PDB entry 5X8P | electron microscopy, 3.40 A resolution | chains D and A of the 58 polymer chains in the assembly

Chain D:
Molecule: protein L3
From: Spinacia oleracea
UniProt: A0A0K9QEC7 (A0A0K9QEC7_SPIOL); residues 85-305 here = UniProt positions 85-305
Chain sequence (221 residues; row label = number of the first residue in the row):
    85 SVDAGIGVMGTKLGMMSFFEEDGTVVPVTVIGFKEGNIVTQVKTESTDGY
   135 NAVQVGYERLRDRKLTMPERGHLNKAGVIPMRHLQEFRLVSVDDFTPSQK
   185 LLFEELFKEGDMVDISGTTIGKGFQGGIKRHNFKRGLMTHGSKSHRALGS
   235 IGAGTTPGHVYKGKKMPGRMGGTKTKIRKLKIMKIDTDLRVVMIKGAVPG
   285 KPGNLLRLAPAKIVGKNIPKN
Disordered / not traced: 85, 298-305

Chain A:
Molecule: 23S rRNA
From: Spinacia oleracea
Sequence (2810 nucleotides; each row starts with the number of its first residue):
     1 UUCAAACGAGGAAAGGCUUACGGUGGAUACCUAGGCACCCAGAGACGAGG
    51 AAGGGCGUAUUAAUCGACGAAAUGCUUCGGGGAGUUGAAAAUAAGCAGAG
   101 AUCCGGAGAUUCCCGAAUAGGUCAACCUUUCGAACUUCUGCUGAAUCCAU
   151 GGGCAGGCAAGAGACAACCUGGCGAACUGAAACAUCUUAGUAGCCAGAGG
   201 AAAAGAAAGCAAAAGCGAUUCCCGUAGUAGCGGCGAGCGAAAUGGGAGCA
   251 GCCUAAACCGUGAAAACGGGGUUGUGGGAGAGCAAUACAAGCGUCGUGCU
   301 GCUAGGCGAAUCAGUGGAGUGCGGAACCCUAGAUGGUGAAAGUCCAGUAG
   351 CCGAAAGCAUCACUAGCUUAUGCUCUGACCCGAGUAGCAUGGGGCACGUG
   401 GAAUCCCGUGUGAAUCAGCAAGGACCACCUUGCAAGGCUAAAUACUCCUG
   451 GGUGACCGAUAGCGAAGUAGUACCGUGAGGGAAGGGUGAAAAGAACCCCC
   501 AUCGGGGAGUGAAAUAGAACAUGAAACCGUAAGCUCUCAAGCAGUGGGAG
   551 GGGGACCAGACCCUGACCGCGUGCCUGUUGAAGAAUGAGCCGGCGACUCA
   601 UAGGCAGUGGCUUGGUUAAGGGAACCCACCGGAGCCGUAGCGAAAGCGAG
   651 UCUUCAUAGGGCAAUUGUCACUGCUUAUGGACCCGAACCUGGGUGAUCUA
   701 UCCAUGACCAGGAUGAAGCUUGGGUGAAACUAAGUGGAGGUCCGAACCGA
   751 CUGAUGUUGAAGAAUCAGCGGAUGAGUUGUGGUUAGGGGUGAAAUGCCAC
   801 UCGAACCCAGAGCUAGCUGGUUCUCCCCGAAAUGCGUUGAGGCGCAGCAG
   851 UUGACUGGACAUCUAGGGGUAAAGCACUGUUUCGGUGCGGGCCGCGAGAG
   901 CGGUACCAAAUCGAGGCAAACUCUGAAUACUAGAUAUGACCUCCAAAUAA
   951 CAGGGGUCAAGGUCGGCCAGUGAGACGAUGGGGGAUAAGCUUCAUCGUCG
  1001 AGAGGGAAACAGCCCGGAUCACCAGCUAAGGCCCCUAAAUGACCGCUCAG
  1051 UGAUAAAGGAGGUAGGGGUGCAGAGACAGCCAGGAGGUUUGCCUAGAAGC
  1101 AGCCACCCUUGAAAGAGUGCGUAAUAGCUCACUGAUCGAGCGCUCUUGCG
  1151 CCGAAGAUGAACGGGGCUAAGCGGUCUGCCGAAGCUGUGGGAUGUAAAAA
  1201 AACAUCGGUAGGGGAGCGUUCCGUGUUAGGGAGAAACGCGUGCGUGAGCC
  1251 GCGUUGGACGAAGCGGAAGCGAGAAUGUCGGCUUGAGUAACGCAAACAUU
  1301 GGUGAGAAUCCAAUGCCCCGAAAACCUAAGGGUUCCUCCGCAAGGUUCGU
  1351 CCACGGAGGGUGAGUCAGGGCCUAAGAUCAGGCCGAAAGGCGUAGUCGAU
  1401 GGACAACAGGUGAAUAUUCCUGUACUACCCCUUGUUGGUCCCGAGGGACG
  1451 GAGGAGGCUAGGUUAGCCGAAAGAUGGUUAUCGGUUCAAGGACGCAAGGU
  1501 GACCCUGUUUUUCAGGGUAAGAAGGGGUAGAGAAAAUGCCUCGAGCCAAU
  1551 GUUCGAGUACCAGGCGCUACGGCGCUGAAGUAACCGAUGCCAUACUCCCA
  1601 GGAAAAGCUCGAACGACCUUCAACAAAAGGGUACCUGUACCCGAAACCGA
  1651 CACAGGUAGGUAGGUAGAGAAUACCUAGGGGCGCGAGACAACUCUCUCUA
  1701 AGGAACUCGGCAAAAUAGCCCCGUAACUUCGGGAGAAGGGGUGCCCCCUC
  1751 ACAAAGGGGGUCGAAGUGACCAGGCCCGGGCGACUGUUUACCAAAAACAC
  1801 AGGUCUCCGCAAAGUCGUAAGACCAUGUAUGGGGGCUGACGCCUGCCCAG
  1851 UGCCGGAAGGUCAAGGAAGUUGGUGACCUGAUGACAGGGGAGCCGGCGAC
  1901 CGAAGCCCCGGUGAACGGCGGCCGUAACUAUAACGGUCCUAAGGUAGCGA
  1951 AAUUCCUUGUCGGGUAAGUUCCGACCCGCACGAAAGGCGUAACGAUCUGG
  2001 GCACUGUCUCGGAGAGAGGCUCGGUGAAAUAGACAUGUCUGUGAAGAUGC
  2051 GGACUACCUGCACCUGGACAGAAAGACCCUAUGAAGCUUUACUGUUCCCU
  2101 GGGAUUGGCUUUGGGCUUUUCCUGCGCAGCUUAGGUGGAAGGCGAAGAAG
  2151 GCCCCCUUCCGGGGGGGCCCGAGCCAUCAGUGAGAUACCACUCUGGAAGA
  2201 GCUAGAAUUCUAACCUUGUGUCAGGACCUACGGGCCAAGGGACAUUCUCA
  2251 GGUAGACAGUUUCUAUGGGGCGUAGGCCUCCCAAAAGGUAACGGAGGCGU
  2301 GCAAAGGUUUCCUCGGGCCGGACGGAGAUUGGCCCUCGAGUGCAAAGGCA
  2351 GAAGGGAGCUUGACUGCAAGACCCACCCGUCGAGCAGGGACGAAAGUCGG
  2401 CCUUAGUGAUCCGACGGUGCCGAGUGGAAGGGCCGUCGCUCAACGGAUAA
  2451 AAGUUACUCUAGGGAUAACAGGCUGAUCUUCCCCAAGAGUUCACAUCGAC
  2501 GGGAAGGUUUGGCACCUCGAUGUCGGCUCUUCGCCACCUGGGGCUGUAGU
  2551 AUGUUCCAAGGGUUGGGCUGUUCGCCCAUUAAAGCGGUACGUGAGCUGGG
  2601 UUCAGAACGUCGUGAGACAGUUCGGUCCAUAUCCGGUGUGGGCGUUAGAG
  2651 CAUUGAGAGGACCUUUCCCUAGUACGAGAGGACCGGGAAGGACGCACCUC
  2701 UGGUGUACCAGUUAUCGUGCCCACGGUAAACGCUGGGUAGCCAAGUGCGG
  2751 AGCGGAUAACUGCUGAAAGCAUCUAAGUAGUAAGCCCACCCCAAGAUGAG
  2801 UGCUCUCCUA
Disordered / not traced: 1

Interface between chain D and chain A:
Pairs across the interface - 178 pairs, chain D then chain A:
  Met99(D) - C2697(A)  hydrogen bond to the sugar
  Met99(D) - U2699(A)  sugar contact
  Met100(D) - U2699(A)  hydrogen bond to the sugar
  Ser101(D) - U2699(A)  hydrogen bond to the sugar
  Pro111(D) - U2699(A)  base contact
  Pro111(D) - U2746(A)  sugar contact
  Pro111(D) - G2747(A)  phosphate contact
  Thr131(D) - G2802(A)  sugar contact
  Asp132(D) - U2801(A)  sugar contact
  Tyr134(D) - U2653(A)  hydrogen bond to the sugar
  Tyr134(D) - U2654(A)  sugar contact
  Gln138(D) - A2652(A)  sugar contact
  Thr150(D) - G2650(A)  sugar contact
  Met151(D) - U2804(A)  sugar contact
  Met151(D) - C2805(A)  sugar contact
  Pro152(D) - A2649(A)  base contact
  Pro152(D) - G2650(A)  base contact
  Pro152(D) - U2804(A)  hydrogen bond to the sugar
  Pro152(D) - C2805(A)  sugar contact
  Glu153(D) - G2650(A)  hydrogen bond to the sugar
  Glu153(D) - C2651(A)  sugar contact
  Gly155(D) - U2804(A)  sugar contact
  His156(D) - C2803(A)  hydrogen bond to the sugar
  His156(D) - U2804(A)  hydrogen bond to the sugar
  Lys159(D) - C2803(A)  phosphate contact
  Lys159(D) - U2804(A)  phosphate contact
  Leu168(D) - C2651(A)  sugar contact
  Leu168(D) - A2652(A)  sugar contact
  Leu168(D) - U2653(A)  phosphate contact
  Gln169(D) - U2653(A)  phosphate contact
  Glu170(D) - A2652(A)  hydrogen bond to the sugar
  Glu170(D) - U2653(A)  hydrogen bond to the sugar
  Arg172(D) - U2654(A)  hydrogen bond to the phosphate
  Arg172(D) - G2655(A)  salt bridge to the phosphate
  Ser200(D) - C2791(A)  phosphate contact
  Thr203(D) - A2696(A)  hydrogen bond to the phosphate
  Thr203(D) - C2697(A)  hydrogen bond to the phosphate
  Ile204(D) - C2697(A)  hydrogen bond to the phosphate
  Ile204(D) - C2741(A)  phosphate contact
  Lys206(D) - C2742(A)  salt bridge to the phosphate
  Phe208(D) - A1690(A)  hydrogen bond to the sugar
  Phe208(D) - A1691(A)  sugar contact
  Gln209(D) - A1690(A)  sugar contact
  Gln209(D) - A1691(A)  sugar contact
  Gly210(D) - A1691(A)  hydrogen bond to the phosphate
  Ile212(D) - C1692(A)  phosphate contact
  Lys213(D) - C2741(A)  phosphate contact
  Lys213(D) - C2742(A)  salt bridge to the phosphate
  Arg214(D) - C2695(A)  phosphate contact
  His215(D) - G2694(A)  phosphate contact
  Asn216(D) - G2694(A)  hydrogen bond to the phosphate
  Phe217(D) - G2011(A)  phosphate contact
  Phe217(D) - C2529(A)  phosphate contact
  Lys218(D) - U2009(A)  salt bridge to the phosphate
  Lys218(D) - C2010(A)  phosphate contact
  Lys218(D) - G2011(A)  salt bridge to the phosphate
  Lys218(D) - U2528(A)  phosphate contact
  Lys218(D) - C2529(A)  hydrogen bond to the phosphate
  Arg219(D) - G2006(A)  base contact
  Arg219(D) - C2008(A)  salt bridge to the phosphate
  Arg219(D) - U2009(A)  salt bridge to the phosphate
  Arg219(D) - C2010(A)  hydrogen bond to the phosphate
  Arg219(D) - G2011(A)  salt bridge to the phosphate
  Gly220(D) - C2008(A)  phosphate contact
  Leu221(D) - C1706(A)  sugar contact
  Leu221(D) - C2008(A)  phosphate contact
  Met222(D) - U2007(A)  phosphate contact
  Met222(D) - C2008(A)  hydrogen bond to the phosphate
  Thr223(D) - C1711(A)  base contact
  Thr223(D) - A1712(A)  sugar contact
  Thr223(D) - U2007(A)  hydrogen bond to the phosphate
  His224(D) - C1706(A)  hydrogen bond to the base
  His224(D) - U1707(A)  sugar contact
  His224(D) - G1709(A)  hydrogen bond to the base
  His224(D) - C1711(A)  stacking on the base
  His224(D) - U2007(A)  sugar contact
  Gly225(D) - A754(A)  phosphate contact
  Gly225(D) - U2597(A)  phosphate contact
  Ser226(D) - C2596(A)  sugar contact
  Lys227(D) - U755(A)  salt bridge to the phosphate
  Lys227(D) - C2596(A)  hydrogen bond to the sugar
  Lys227(D) - U2597(A)  phosphate contact
  Ser228(D) - C2596(A)  sugar contact
  His229(D) - C1692(A)  phosphate contact
  His229(D) - U1693(A)  phosphate contact
  His229(D) - C1694(A)  salt bridge to the phosphate
  Arg230(D) - C1692(A)  phosphate contact
  Arg230(D) - U1693(A)  phosphate contact
  Arg230(D) - G2012(A)  salt bridge to the phosphate
  Gly233(D) - U2528(A)  base contact
  Gly233(D) - G2595(A)  base contact
  Ser234(D) - U2528(A)  hydrogen bond to the base
  Ser234(D) - C2529(A)  sugar contact
  Ser234(D) - G2591(A)  hydrogen bond to the base
  Ser234(D) - U2592(A)  hydrogen bond to the sugar
  Ser234(D) - G2595(A)  base contact
  Ile235(D) - C2064(A)  sugar contact
  Ile235(D) - U2065(A)  sugar contact
  Ile235(D) - G2066(A)  hydrogen bond to the phosphate
  Gly236(D) - G2066(A)  hydrogen bond to the sugar
  Gly236(D) - G2591(A)  hydrogen bond to the base
  Ala237(D) - G2066(A)  hydrogen bond to the sugar
  Ala237(D) - U2588(A)  sugar contact
  Ala237(D) - G2591(A)  sugar contact
  Gly238(D) - G2066(A)  hydrogen bond to the sugar
  Gly238(D) - G2067(A)  sugar contact
  Gly238(D) - A2589(A)  phosphate contact
  Gly238(D) - G2591(A)  hydrogen bond to the sugar
  Thr239(D) - G2067(A)  sugar contact
  Thr239(D) - A2589(A)  hydrogen bond to the base
  Thr240(D) - U1158(A)  base contact
  Thr240(D) - G2046(A)  base contact
  Thr240(D) - U2588(A)  hydrogen bond to the phosphate
  Thr240(D) - A2589(A)  hydrogen bond to the phosphate
  Pro241(D) - C2039(A)  phosphate contact
  Pro241(D) - U2588(A)  sugar contact
  Gly242(D) - G2066(A)  hydrogen bond to the base
  Gly242(D) - G2067(A)  sugar contact
  His243(D) - U2038(A)  hydrogen bond to the phosphate
  His243(D) - C2039(A)  salt bridge to the phosphate
  His243(D) - G2066(A)  base contact
  His243(D) - G2635(A)  sugar contact
  Val244(D) - G2066(A)  base contact
  Val244(D) - G2635(A)  hydrogen bond to the sugar
  Val244(D) - G2636(A)  sugar contact
  Tyr245(D) - U1158(A)  sugar contact
  Tyr245(D) - U2530(A)  base contact
  Tyr245(D) - U2531(A)  sugar contact
  Tyr245(D) - G2636(A)  sugar contact
  Lys246(D) - G2636(A)  phosphate contact
  Lys246(D) - U2637(A)  phosphate contact
  Gly247(D) - G2636(A)  hydrogen bond to the phosphate
  Gly247(D) - U2637(A)  hydrogen bond to the phosphate
  Lys248(D) - C2529(A)  hydrogen bond to the sugar
  Lys248(D) - U2530(A)  sugar contact
  Lys248(D) - G2636(A)  sugar contact
  Lys248(D) - U2637(A)  sugar contact
  Met250(D) - C2064(A)  base contact
  Met250(D) - G2636(A)  sugar contact
  Met250(D) - U2637(A)  sugar contact
  Pro251(D) - A1691(A)  sugar contact
  Pro251(D) - C2063(A)  sugar contact
  Pro251(D) - U2637(A)  hydrogen bond to the sugar
  Arg253(D) - G2638(A)  hydrogen bond to the sugar
  Arg253(D) - U2639(A)  sugar contact
  Lys258(D) - C2791(A)  sugar contact
  Lys258(D) - C2792(A)  phosphate contact
  Thr259(D) - C2695(A)  phosphate contact
  Thr259(D) - A2696(A)  phosphate contact
  Lys260(D) - C2790(A)  salt bridge to the phosphate
  Lys260(D) - C2791(A)  phosphate contact
  Ile261(D) - C2695(A)  base contact
  Ile261(D) - G2747(A)  base contact
  Ile261(D) - C2748(A)  sugar contact
  Arg262(D) - C2748(A)  hydrogen bond to the sugar
  Arg262(D) - G2749(A)  sugar contact
  Arg262(D) - C2789(A)  hydrogen bond to the phosphate
  Arg262(D) - C2790(A)  salt bridge to the phosphate
  Lys263(D) - C2748(A)  phosphate contact
  Lys263(D) - G2749(A)  phosphate contact
  Lys263(D) - G2750(A)  salt bridge to the phosphate
  Leu264(D) - G2747(A)  sugar contact
  Leu264(D) - C2748(A)  sugar contact
  Lys279(D) - G2747(A)  hydrogen bond to the phosphate
  Lys279(D) - C2748(A)  salt bridge to the phosphate
  Gly280(D) - G2747(A)  sugar contact
  Ala281(D) - A2696(A)  sugar contact
  Ala281(D) - C2697(A)  sugar contact
  Val282(D) - A2696(A)  sugar contact
  Val282(D) - C2697(A)  sugar contact
  Pro283(D) - A2696(A)  sugar contact
  Pro283(D) - C2697(A)  phosphate contact
  Gly284(D) - C2697(A)  hydrogen bond to the phosphate
  Lys285(D) - C2698(A)  phosphate contact
  Lys285(D) - G2740(A)  sugar contact
  Lys285(D) - C2741(A)  salt bridge to the phosphate
  Lys296(D) - C2789(A)  salt bridge to the phosphate
  Lys296(D) - C2790(A)  salt bridge to the phosphate
Interface residues without a listed pair, chain D (88 interface residues in all): Val86, Lys127, Gly207, Ala231, Leu232, Gly252, Thr257, Pro286, Ile297
Interface residues without a listed pair, chain A (80 interface residues in all): G753, A2013, A2062, C2527, C2628, A2751

Summary:
Chain D and chain A form an interface of 88 and 80 residues respectively, with 48 hydrogen bonds, 19 salt
bridges and 1 aromatic stacking contact. Among the polar pairs are His224(D)-C1706(A), His224(D)-G1709(A) and
Ser234(D)-U2528(A).
Chain D is protein L3 and chain A is 23S rRNA, both from Spinacia oleracea; the structure, Structure of the
70S chloroplast ribosome from spinach, was determined by electron microscopy together with 5X8R and 5X8T from
the same study.
